7LLJ - chains L and C of the 4 polymer chains in the assembly; structure by X-ray diffraction, 3.15 A resolution.

== Chain L ==
Protein: T cell receptor delta variable 3
Source organism: Homo sapiens
Amino-acid sequence (214 residues; numbered 2 to 215; the number before each row is that of its first residue):
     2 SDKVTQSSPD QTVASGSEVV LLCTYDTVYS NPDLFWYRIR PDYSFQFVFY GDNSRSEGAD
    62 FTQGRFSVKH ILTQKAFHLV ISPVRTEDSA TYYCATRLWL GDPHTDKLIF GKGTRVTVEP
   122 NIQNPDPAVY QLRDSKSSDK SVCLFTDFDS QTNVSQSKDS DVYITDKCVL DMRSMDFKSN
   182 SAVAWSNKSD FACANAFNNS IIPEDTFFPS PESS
Disordered / not traced: 139, 214-215
Disulfide bonds: C24-C95, C144-C194

== Chain C ==
Protein: Major histocompatibility complex class I-related gene protein
Source organism: Homo sapiens
UniProt: Q95460 (HMR1_HUMAN); residues 1-270 here correspond to UniProt positions 23-292 (UniProt number = residue number + 22)
Amino-acid sequence (271 residues; each row starts with the number of its first residue; numbering starts at 0):
     0 MRTHSLRYFR LGVSDPIHGV PEFISVGYVD SHPITTYDSV TRQKEPRAPW MAENLAPDHW
    60 ERYTQLLRGW QQMFKVELKR LQRHYNHSGS HTYQRMIGCE LLEDGSTTGF LQYAYDGQDF
   120 LIFNKDTLSW LAVDNVAHTI KQAWEANQHE LLYQKNWLEE ECIAWLKRFL EYGKDTLQRT
   180 EPPLVRVNRK ETFPGVTALF CKAHGFYPPE IYMTWMKNGE EIVQEIDYGD ILPSGDGTYQ
   240 AWASIELDPQ SSNLYSCHVE HSGVHMVLQV P
Disordered / not traced: 190-192, 245-248, 270
Differences from the reference sequence: initiating methionine (0); conflict S261 (Cys283 in Q95460)
Disulfide bonds: C98-C161, C200-C256
Glycans and other covalent adducts: Acetyl 6-formylpterin (30W) linked to K43
Ligand contacts: Acetyl 6-formylpterin (30W; N-(6-formyl-4-oxo-3,4-dihydropteridin-2-yl)acetamide): Y7, R9, Y62, L66, W69, R94, I96, Y152, W156
UniProt features mapped onto this chain:
  - binding site (5-(2-oxoethylideneamino)-6-(D-ribitylamino)uracil): R9, S24, K43, R94, Y152, Q153
  - binding site (5-(2-oxopropylideneamino)-6-(D-ribitylamino)uracil): R9, S24, K43, R94, Y152, Q153
  - binding site (7-hydroxy-6-methyl-8-(1-D-ribityl)lumazine): R9, S24, K43, R94, Y152, Q153
  - binding site (8-(9H-purin-6-yl)-2-oxa-8-azabicyclo[3.3.1]nona-3,6-diene-4,6-dicarbaldehyde): R9, K43, H58, R94
  - binding site (2-amino-4-oxopteridine-6-carbaldehyde): K43
  - binding site (pyridoxal): K43
  - glycosylation: N85 (N-linked (GlcNAc...) asparagine)

== Chain L / chain C interface ==
Residue-residue contacts (19):
  V29(L) - E170(C)
  Y30(L) - E170(C)
  S31(L) - E170(C)
  S31(L) - Q177(C)
  N32(L) - K166(C)
  D34(L) - K166(C)  salt bridge
  D53(L) - K166(C)  salt bridge
  S55(L) - G104(C)  hydrogen bond (side chain-backbone)
  R56(L) - T106(C)
  W100(L) - K166(C)
  W100(L) - R167(C)
  L101(L) - Y171(C)  hydrogen bond (backbone-side chain)
  G102(L) - R167(C)  hydrogen bond (backbone-side chain)
  D103(L) - W164(C)
  P104(L) - E160(C)
  P104(L) - W164(C)
  P104(L) - R167(C)
  H105(L) - E160(C)
  D107(L) - R167(C)  salt bridge
Interface residues without a listed pair, chain L (17 interface residues in all): Y51, R98
Interface residues without a listed pair, chain C (15 interface residues in all): N53, R61, Y62, S105, I162, A163

== In short ==
17 residues of chain L face 15 of chain C across their interface, with 3 hydrogen bonds and 3 salt bridges.
Polar contacts include D34(L)-K166(C), D53(L)-K166(C) and D107(L)-R167(C). Covalently linked Acetyl
6-formylpterin: at K43(C).
Here chain L is T cell receptor delta variable 3 and chain C is Major histocompatibility complex class
I-related gene protein, both from Homo sapiens. Entry 7LLJ (Inhibitory immune receptor protein complex) was
determined by X-ray diffraction together with 7LLI from the same study.
